Entry 4QZZ (X-ray diffraction, 2.90 A resolution); this record covers chains F and G of the 28 polymer chains in the assembly.

== Chain F ==
Protein: Probable proteasome subunit alpha type-7
Organism: Saccharomyces cerevisiae
Notes: EC 3.4.25.1
UniProtKB: P21242 (PSA7_YEAST); residues -3 to 284 here correspond to UniProt positions 1-288 (UniProt number = residue number + 4)
Chain sequence (288 residues; each row starts with the number of its first residue; numbers below 1 keep their minus sign (Met-3 is residue -3)):
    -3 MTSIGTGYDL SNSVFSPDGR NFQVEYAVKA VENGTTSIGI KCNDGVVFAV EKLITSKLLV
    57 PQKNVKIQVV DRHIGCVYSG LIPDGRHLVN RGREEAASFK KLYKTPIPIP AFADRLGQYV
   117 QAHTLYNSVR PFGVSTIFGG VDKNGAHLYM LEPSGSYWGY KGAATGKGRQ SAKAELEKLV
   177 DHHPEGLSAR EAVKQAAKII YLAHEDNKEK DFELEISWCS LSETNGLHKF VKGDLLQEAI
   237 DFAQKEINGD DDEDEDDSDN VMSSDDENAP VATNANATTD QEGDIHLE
Unresolved in the structure: -3 to 1, 245-284
UniProt features mapped onto this chain:
  - modified residue: Thr-2 (N-acetylthreonine)

== Chain G ==
Protein: Proteasome subunit alpha type-1
Organism: Saccharomyces cerevisiae
Notes: EC 3.4.25.1
UniProtKB: P21243 (PSA1_YEAST); residues -8 to 243 here correspond to UniProt positions 1-252 (UniProt number = residue number + 9)
Chain sequence (252 residues; row label = number of the first residue in the row; numbers below 1 keep their minus sign (Met-8 is residue -8)):
    -8 MSGAAAASAA GYDRHITIFS PEGRLYQVEY AFKATNQTNI NSLAVRGKDC TVVISQKKVP
    52 DKLLDPTTVS YIFCISRTIG MVVNGPIPDA RNAALRAKAE AAEFRYKYGY DMPCDVLAKR
   112 MANLSQIYTQ RAYMRPLGVI LTFVSVDEEL GPSIYKTDPA GYYVGYKATA TGPKQQEITT
   172 NLENHFKKSK IDHINEESWE KVVEFAITHM IDALGTEFSK NDLEVGVATK DKFFTLSAEN
   232 IEERLVAIAE QD
Unresolved in the structure: -8 to 1, 243
Ion coordination: Mg2+: Thr8, Tyr119, Arg122, Met125

== Chain F / chain G interface ==
Contacting residue pairs - 62 pairs, chain F then chain G:
  Thr2(F) with His6(G)
  Gly3(F) with His6(G)
  Tyr4(F) with Arg5(G); His6(G); Tyr21(G)
  Ser9(F) with Arg126(G)
  Val10(F) with His6(G); Gln18(G)
  Phe11(F) with Gln18(G), hydrogen bond (backbone-side chain); Tyr21(G); Ala22(G), hydrophobic; Ala25(G), hydrophobic; Arg126(G); Pro127(G)
  Ser12(F) with Tyr21(G)
  Pro13(F) with Tyr21(G), hydrophobic; Lys24(G), hydrogen bond (backbone-side chain)
  Asp14(F) with Lys24(G)
  Gly15(F) with Tyr21(G); Ala25(G)
  Lys37(F) with Asp56(G), salt bridge
  Asp110(F) with Arg82(G)
  Gln114(F) with Arg82(G), hydrogen bond (side chain-backbone); Asn83(G); Leu86(G)
  Gln117(F) with Pro79(G); Asp80(G); Asn83(G), hydrogen bond; Arg126(G)
  Thr120(F) with Arg126(G), hydrogen bond (backbone-side chain)
  Leu121(F) with Tyr124(G); Arg126(G); Leu128(G), hydrophobic
  Tyr122(F) with Tyr124(G); Met125(G), hydrophobic
  Ser150(F) with Pro79(G)
  Gly151(F) with Pro79(G)
  Ser152(F) with Ile78(G); Pro79(G)
  Tyr153(F) with Arg82(G), hydrogen bond (backbone-side chain)
  Trp154(F) with Leu55(G), hydrophobic; Thr59(G); Val60(G), hydrophobic; Ser61(G); Tyr62(G); Ile78(G), hydrophobic; Arg82(G)
  Gly155(F) with Leu55(G); Asp56(G), hydrogen bond (backbone-backbone); Thr59(G), hydrogen bond (backbone-side chain)
  Tyr156(F) with Leu54(G); Leu55(G); Asp56(G)
  Lys157(F) with Lys53(G); Leu54(G), hydrogen bond (backbone-backbone); Leu55(G)
  Gly158(F) with Leu54(G)
  Leu172(F) with Leu54(G), hydrophobic
  Glu173(F) with Lys53(G); Leu54(G)
  Val176(F) with Leu54(G), hydrophobic
  Asp177(F) with Lys53(G), salt bridge
Other interface residues (no listed pair), chain F (32 interface residues in all): Tyr145, Lys169
Other interface residues (no listed pair), chain G (29 interface residues in all): Asp52, Pro57, Gly129

== In short ==
32 residues of chain F face 29 of chain G across their interface; the contacts include 9 hydrogen bonds and 2
salt bridges. Among the polar pairs are Lys37(F)-Asp56(G), Asp177(F)-Lys53(G) and Phe11(F)-Gln18(G). Thr8(G),
Tyr119(G), Arg122(G) and Met125(G) form the Mg2+ site.
Here chain F is Probable proteasome subunit alpha type-7 and chain G is Proteasome subunit alpha type-1, both
from Saccharomyces cerevisiae. Entry 4QZZ (yCP in complex with Omuralide) was determined by X-ray diffraction,
deposited together with 4QUX, 4QUY, 4QV0, 4QV1, 4QV3, 4QV4 and 42 further entries.
